PDB entry 4MG8 | X-ray diffraction, 1.85 A resolution | chains A and B of the 4 polymer chains in the assembly

== Chain A ==
Molecule: Estrogen receptor
Organism: Homo sapiens
Notes: fragment: ligand binding domain
UniProt: P03372 (ESR1_HUMAN); residue numbers follow UniProt; this construct covers 302-552
Amino-acid sequence (255 residues; each row starts with the number of its first residue):
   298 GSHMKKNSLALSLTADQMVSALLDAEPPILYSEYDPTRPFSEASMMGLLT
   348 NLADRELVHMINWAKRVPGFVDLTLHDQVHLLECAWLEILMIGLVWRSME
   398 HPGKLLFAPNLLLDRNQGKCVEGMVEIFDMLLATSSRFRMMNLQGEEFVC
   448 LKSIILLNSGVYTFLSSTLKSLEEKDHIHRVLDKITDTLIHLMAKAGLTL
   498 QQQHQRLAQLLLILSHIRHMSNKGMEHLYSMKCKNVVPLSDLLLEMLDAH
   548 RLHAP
Unresolved in the structure: 298-304, 462-463, 549-552
Modified positions: Cys381 (s-hydroxycysteine; CSO); Cys417 (s-hydroxycysteine; CSO)
Sequence notes: expression tag (298-301); engineered mutation Ser537 (Tyr in P03372)
Small-molecule neighbours: alpha-zearalanol (27J): Met343, Leu346, Thr347, Leu349, Ala350, Glu353, Leu387, Met388, Leu391, Arg394, Phe404, Met421, Ile424, Phe425, Leu428, Gly521, His524, Leu525
What the authors report for this chain:
  - binding site for alpha-zearalanol: Glu353, Arg394, His524
  - specificity-determining residues: Met421 (proposed by the authors, not directly observed)
  - mutagenesis - Y537S: increased stability (citing earlier work)

== Chain B ==
Molecule: Estrogen receptor
Organism: Homo sapiens
Notes: fragment: ligand binding domain
UniProt: P03372 (ESR1_HUMAN); numbering as in UniProt (aligned over 302-552)
Amino-acid sequence (255 residues; row label = number of the first residue in the row):
   298 GSHMKKNSLALSLTADQMVSALLDAEPPILYSEYDPTRPFSEASMMGLLT
   348 NLADRELVHMINWAKRVPGFVDLTLHDQVHLLECAWLEILMIGLVWRSME
   398 HPGKLLFAPNLLLDRNQGKCVEGMVEIFDMLLATSSRFRMMNLQGEEFVC
   448 LKSIILLNSGVYTFLSSTLKSLEEKDHIHRVLDKITDTLIHLMAKAGLTL
   498 QQQHQRLAQLLLILSHIRHMSNKGMEHLYSMKCKNVVPLSDLLLEMLDAH
   548 RLHAP
Unresolved in the structure: 298-302, 462-471, 550-552
Modified positions: Cys381 (s-hydroxycysteine; CSO); Cys417 (s-hydroxycysteine; CSO); Cys530 (s-hydroxycysteine; CSO)
Sequence notes: expression tag (298-301); engineered mutation Ser537 (Tyr in P03372)
Small-molecule neighbours: alpha-zearalanol (27J): Met343, Leu346, Thr347, Leu349, Ala350, Glu353, Leu387, Met388, Leu391, Arg394, Phe404, Met421, Ile424, Phe425, Leu428, Gly521, His524, Leu525

== Chain A / chain B interface ==
Pairs across the interface (54):
  Ala430(A) with Tyr459(B)
  Arg434(A) with Tyr459(B), hydrogen bond; His476(B), hydrogen bond
  Ile451(A) with Leu509(B), hydrophobic
  Asn455(A) with Leu509(B), hydrogen bond (side chain-backbone); His513(B), hydrogen bond
  Ser456(A) with His513(B)
  Val458(A) with His513(B)
  Tyr459(A) with Ala430(B); Arg434(B), hydrogen bond; Ile510(B); His513(B)
  His476(A) with Arg434(B)
  Asp480(A) with Gln502(B); Gln506(B), hydrogen bond
  Thr483(A) with His501(B); Ala505(B)
  Asp484(A) with Gln498(B), hydrogen bond; His501(B), salt bridge; Gln502(B), hydrogen bond
  Ile487(A) with His501(B)
  Gln498(A) with Asp484(B), hydrogen bond
  His501(A) with Thr483(B); Asp484(B), salt bridge; Ile487(B); Leu497(B); His501(B); Leu504(B)
  Gln502(A) with Asp480(B); Asp484(B), hydrogen bond
  Leu504(A) with His501(B)
  Ala505(A) with Thr483(B); Leu508(B), hydrophobic
  Gln506(A) with Asp480(B), hydrogen bond
  Leu508(A) with Ala505(B), hydrophobic
  Leu509(A) with Ile451(B), hydrophobic; Asn455(B); Tyr459(B)
  Ile510(A) with Tyr459(B)
  Leu511(A) with Leu509(B), hydrophobic
  Ser512(A) with Arg515(B), hydrogen bond
  His513(A) with Asn455(B), hydrogen bond (side chain-backbone); Ser456(B), hydrogen bond (side chain-backbone); Tyr459(B); Arg515(B), hydrogen bond
  Arg515(A) with Ser512(B), hydrogen bond; His513(B), hydrogen bond; His516(B)
  His516(A) with Arg515(B); Asn519(B), hydrogen bond
  Asn519(A) with His516(B), hydrogen bond; Asn519(B), hydrogen bond
  Lys520(A) with Leu549(B)
  Glu523(A) with Glu523(B)
Also at the interface, not in a pair above, chain A (34 interface residues in all): Cys381, Met427, Thr460, Leu479, Leu497
Also at the interface, not in a pair above, chain B (36 interface residues in all): Cys381, Met427, Gly457, Val458, Thr460, Leu479, Leu511, His547

== In short ==
The interface between chain A and chain B involves 34 residues on one side and 36 on the other, with 20
hydrogen bonds and 2 salt bridges. Among the polar pairs are Asp484(A)-His501(B), His501(A)-Asp484(B) and
Arg434(A)-Tyr459(B). From the paper: a binding site for alpha-zearalanol at Glu353(A), Arg394(A) and
His524(A); Y537S of chain A increases stability.
Here chain A is Estrogen receptor and chain B is Estrogen receptor, both from Homo sapiens. Entry 4MG8
(Crystal structure of hERa-LBD (Y537S) in complex with alpha-zearalanol) was determined by X-ray diffraction
together with 4MG5, 4MG6, 4MG7, 4MG9, 4MGA, 4MGB, 4MGC and 4MGD from the same study.
